2L1G - chains A and B of the 3 polymer chains in the assembly; structure by solution NMR.

Chain A:
Name: THAP domain-containing protein 1
Organism: Homo sapiens
Notes: fragment: zinc finger domain
UniProtKB: Q9NVV9 (THAP1_HUMAN); residues 1-82 here = UniProt positions 1-82
Sequence (87 residues; numbered 1 to 87; the number before each row is that of its first residue):
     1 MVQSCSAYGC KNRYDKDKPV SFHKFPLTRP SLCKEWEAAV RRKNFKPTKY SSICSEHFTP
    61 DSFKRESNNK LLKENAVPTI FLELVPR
Sequence notes: engineered mutation Ser62 (Cys in Q9NVV9), Ser67 (Cys in Q9NVV9); expression tag (83-87)
Bound ions: Zn2+: Cys5, Cys10, Cys54, His57

Chain B:
Molecule: 16-nt DNA strand
Sequence (16 nucleotides; row label = number of the first residue in the row):
     1 GCTTGTGTGG GCAGCG

Interface between chain A and chain B:
Residue-residue contacts - 24 pairs, chain A then chain B:
  Met1(A) with DG11(B), base contact; DC12(B), base contact
  Val2(A) with DG10(B), phosphate contact; DG11(B), phosphate contact
  Gln3(A) with DC12(B), base contact
  Arg13(A) with DG10(B), phosphate contact; DG11(B), phosphate contact
  Tyr14(A) with DG9(B), phosphate contact; DG10(B), phosphate contact
  Ser21(A) with DG9(B), phosphate contact
  Phe22(A) with DT8(B), sugar contact; DG9(B), phosphate contact
  His23(A) with DT8(B), phosphate contact
  Lys24(A) with DT8(B), base contact; DG9(B), base contact; DG10(B), base contact
  Thr28(A) with DG7(B), phosphate contact
  Tyr50(A) with DG10(B), base contact
  Ser52(A) with DG10(B), base contact
  Lys64(A) with DT8(B), phosphate contact
  Arg65(A) with DT6(B), base contact; DG7(B), sugar contact
  Lys70(A) with DG7(B), sugar contact
  Leu71(A) with DG7(B), phosphate contact
Other interface residues (no listed pair), chain B (8 interface residues in all): DG5

In short:
16 residues of chain A face 8 of chain B across their interface. The Zn2+ site is built by Cys5(A), Cys10(A),
Cys54(A) and His57(A).
Here chain A is THAP domain-containing protein 1 (Homo sapiens) and chain B is a 16-nt DNA strand. Entry 2L1G
(RDC refined solution structure of the THAP zinc finger of THAP1 in complex with its 16bp ...) was determined
by solution NMR.
